Entry 2JGD (X-ray diffraction, 2.60 A resolution); this record covers chains A and B.

Chain A:
Molecule: 2-oxoglutarate dehydrogenase E1 component
Organism: Escherichia coli
Notes: EC 1.2.4.2
Reference sequence: P0AFG3 (ODO1_ECOLI); residue numbers follow UniProt; this construct covers 1-933
Sequence (933 residues; row label = number of the first residue in the row):
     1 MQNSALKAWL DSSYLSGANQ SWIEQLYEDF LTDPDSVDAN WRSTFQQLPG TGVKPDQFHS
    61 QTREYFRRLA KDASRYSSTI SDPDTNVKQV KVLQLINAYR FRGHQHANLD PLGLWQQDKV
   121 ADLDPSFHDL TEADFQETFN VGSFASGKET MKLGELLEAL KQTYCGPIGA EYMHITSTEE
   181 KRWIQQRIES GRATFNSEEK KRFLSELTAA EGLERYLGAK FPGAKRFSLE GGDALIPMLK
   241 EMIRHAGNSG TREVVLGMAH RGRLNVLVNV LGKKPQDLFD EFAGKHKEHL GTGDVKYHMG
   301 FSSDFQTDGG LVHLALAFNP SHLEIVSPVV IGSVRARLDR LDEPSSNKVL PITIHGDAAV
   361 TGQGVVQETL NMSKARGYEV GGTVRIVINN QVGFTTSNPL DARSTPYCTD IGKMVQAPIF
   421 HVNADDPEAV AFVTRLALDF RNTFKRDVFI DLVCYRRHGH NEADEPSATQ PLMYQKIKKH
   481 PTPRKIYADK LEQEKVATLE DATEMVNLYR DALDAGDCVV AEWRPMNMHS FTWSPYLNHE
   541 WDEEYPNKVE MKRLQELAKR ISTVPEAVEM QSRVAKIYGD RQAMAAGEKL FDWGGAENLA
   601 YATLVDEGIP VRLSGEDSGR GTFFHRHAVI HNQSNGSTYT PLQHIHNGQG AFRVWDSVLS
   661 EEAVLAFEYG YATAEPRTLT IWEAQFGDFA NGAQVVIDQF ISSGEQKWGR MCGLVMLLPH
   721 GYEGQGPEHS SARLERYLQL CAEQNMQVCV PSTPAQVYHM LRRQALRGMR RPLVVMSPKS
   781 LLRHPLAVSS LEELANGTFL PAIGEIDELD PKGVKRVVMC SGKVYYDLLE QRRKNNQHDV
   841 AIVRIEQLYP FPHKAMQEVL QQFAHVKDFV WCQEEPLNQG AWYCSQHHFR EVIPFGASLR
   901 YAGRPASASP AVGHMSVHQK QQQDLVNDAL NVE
Disordered / not traced: 1-83, 119-121, 133, 146-148, 191, 224-225, 287-288, 392-406, 459-469
Sequence notes: conflict His-914 (Tyr in P0AFG3)
UniProt features mapped onto this chain:
  - modified residue: Thr-405 (O-AMP-threonine)
  - mutagenesis: His-260 (H260A: Loss of catalytic activity), His-298 (H298A: Loss of catalytic activity), His-313 (H313A: Mild reduction in growth in presence of acetate or glucose as sole source of carbon; when associated with A-337 ...), Arg-337 (R337A: Mild reduction in growth in presence of acetate or glucose as sole source of carbon; when associated with A-313), Ser-404 (S404A: No loss of AMPylation by YdiU), Thr-405 (T405A: Severe reduction in AMPylation by YdiU), Trp-533 (W533A: Mild reduction in growth in presence of acetate or glucose as sole source of carbon; when associated with A-710 ...), Arg-710 (R710A: Mild reduction in growth in presence of acetate or glucose as sole source of carbon; when associated with A-533)
Residues lining bound ligands: adenosine monophosphate (AMP): Ser-302, His-313, Leu-314, Ala-315, Arg-337, Met-526, Ser-530, Phe-531, Trp-533, Leu-537, Thr-673, Gly-709, Arg-710, Met-711
Reported in the primary citation:
  - mutagenesis - H260A, H298A: decreased catalytic activity
  - binding site for adenosine monophosphate: His-313, Arg-337, Trp-533, Arg-710
  - mutagenesis - H313A/R337A, W533A/R710A: unchanged catalytic activity
  - specificity-determining residues: His-260, His-298, Ser-321, His-729 (by similarity / conservation)
  - conformationally variable residues (order/disorder transition): Gln-391 to Tyr-407, His-458 to Pro-471

Chain B:
Molecule: 2-oxoglutarate dehydrogenase E1 component
Organism: Escherichia coli
Notes: EC 1.2.4.2
Reference sequence: P0AFG3 (ODO1_ECOLI); residues 1-933 here = UniProt positions 1-933
Sequence (933 residues; each row starts with the number of its first residue):
     1 MQNSALKAWL DSSYLSGANQ SWIEQLYEDF LTDPDSVDAN WRSTFQQLPG TGVKPDQFHS
    61 QTREYFRRLA KDASRYSSTI SDPDTNVKQV KVLQLINAYR FRGHQHANLD PLGLWQQDKV
   121 ADLDPSFHDL TEADFQETFN VGSFASGKET MKLGELLEAL KQTYCGPIGA EYMHITSTEE
   181 KRWIQQRIES GRATFNSEEK KRFLSELTAA EGLERYLGAK FPGAKRFSLE GGDALIPMLK
   241 EMIRHAGNSG TREVVLGMAH RGRLNVLVNV LGKKPQDLFD EFAGKHKEHL GTGDVKYHMG
   301 FSSDFQTDGG LVHLALAFNP SHLEIVSPVV IGSVRARLDR LDEPSSNKVL PITIHGDAAV
   361 TGQGVVQETL NMSKARGYEV GGTVRIVINN QVGFTTSNPL DARSTPYCTD IGKMVQAPIF
   421 HVNADDPEAV AFVTRLALDF RNTFKRDVFI DLVCYRRHGH NEADEPSATQ PLMYQKIKKH
   481 PTPRKIYADK LEQEKVATLE DATEMVNLYR DALDAGDCVV AEWRPMNMHS FTWSPYLNHE
   541 WDEEYPNKVE MKRLQELAKR ISTVPEAVEM QSRVAKIYAD RQAMAAGEKL FDWGGAENLA
   601 YATLVDEGIP VRLSGEDSGR GTFFHRHAVI HNQSNGSTYT PLQHIHNGQG AFRVWDSVLS
   661 EEAVLAFEYG YATAEPRTLT IWEAQFGDFA NGAQVVIDQF ISSGEQKWGR MCGLVMLLPH
   721 GYEGQGPEHS SARLERYLQL CAEQNMQVCV PSTPAQVYHM LRRQALRGMR RPLVVMSPKS
   781 LLRHPLAVSS LEELANGTFL PAIGEIDELD PKGVKRVVMC SGKVYYDLLE QRRKNNQHDV
   841 AIVRIEQLYP FPHKAMQEVL QQFAHVKDFV WCQEEPLNQG AWYCSQHHFR EVIPFGASLR
   901 YAGRPASASP AVGYMSVHQK QQQDLVNDAL NVE
Disordered / not traced: 1-84, 116-118, 223-225, 287-290, 392-406, 459-473, 658-659
Sequence notes: conflict Ala-579 (Gly in P0AFG3)
UniProt features mapped onto this chain:
  - modified residue: Thr-405 (O-AMP-threonine)
  - mutagenesis: His-260 (H260A: Loss of catalytic activity), His-298 (H298A: Loss of catalytic activity), His-313 (H313A: Mild reduction in growth in presence of acetate or glucose as sole source of carbon; when associated with A-337 ...), Arg-337 (R337A: Mild reduction in growth in presence of acetate or glucose as sole source of carbon; when associated with A-313), Ser-404 (S404A: No loss of AMPylation by YdiU), Thr-405 (T405A: Severe reduction in AMPylation by YdiU), Trp-533 (W533A: Mild reduction in growth in presence of acetate or glucose as sole source of carbon; when associated with A-710 ...), Arg-710 (R710A: Mild reduction in growth in presence of acetate or glucose as sole source of carbon; when associated with A-533)
Residues lining bound ligands: adenosine monophosphate (AMP): Ser-302, His-313, Leu-314, Ala-315, Arg-337, Met-526, Ser-530, Phe-531, Trp-533, Leu-537, Thr-673, Gly-709, Arg-710, Met-711

Interface between chain A and chain B:
Pairs across the interface (135; chain A residue first):
  Asn-86(A) with Val-87(B)
  Val-87(A) with Asn-86(B); Val-87(B)
  Val-90(A) with Val-90(B), hydrophobic
  Gln-94(A) with Gln-94(B)
  His-286(A) with Tyr-914(B)
  His-289(A) with Tyr-914(B)
  Thr-292(A) with Ser-909(B); Val-912(B); Gly-913(B), hydrogen bond (backbone-backbone); Tyr-914(B)
  Gly-293(A) with Gly-913(B); Tyr-914(B)
  Asp-294(A) with Pro-727(B); Gly-913(B)
  His-298(A) with Glu-728(B), salt bridge
  Pro-320(A) with Glu-728(B)
  Ser-321(A) with Phe-689(B); Glu-728(B), hydrogen bond (backbone-side chain); His-729(B)
  His-322(A) with Asp-688(B); Phe-689(B); Asn-691(B); Glu-728(B)
  Val-360(A) with Gln-367(B), hydrogen bond (backbone-side chain)
  Thr-361(A) with Gln-367(B), hydrogen bond (backbone-side chain); Asn-371(B); Met-414(B)
  Gly-362(A) with Glu-368(B); Asn-371(B); Ser-660(B), hydrogen bond (backbone-side chain)
  Gln-363(A) with Gln-367(B), hydrogen bond (backbone-side chain)
  Gly-364(A) with Gly-364(B); Gln-367(B); Glu-368(B), hydrogen bond (backbone-side chain)
  Val-366(A) with Gln-367(B)
  Gln-367(A) with Val-360(B), hydrogen bond (side chain-backbone); Thr-361(B), hydrogen bond (side chain-backbone); Gly-362(B); Gln-363(B), hydrogen bond (side chain-backbone); Gly-364(B); Val-366(B); Gln-367(B), hydrogen bond (backbone-side chain); Ile-411(B)
  Glu-368(A) with Gly-362(B); Gly-364(B)
  Asn-371(A) with Thr-361(B); Gly-362(B)
  Asp-410(A) with Met-414(B)
  Ile-411(A) with Met-414(B), hydrophobic
  Met-414(A) with Thr-361(B); Asp-410(B)
  Leu-659(A) with Leu-323(B), hydrophobic; Ala-358(B); Ala-359(B), hydrophobic; Gly-362(B); Gln-363(B)
  Ser-660(A) with Gly-362(B), hydrogen bond (backbone-backbone); Gln-363(B), hydrogen bond (backbone-side chain)
  Asp-688(A) with His-322(B)
  Phe-689(A) with Ser-321(B); His-322(B)
  Asn-691(A) with His-322(B), hydrogen bond; Gln-694(B); Val-695(B); Asp-698(B), hydrogen bond; Gln-699(B), hydrogen bond
  Gly-692(A) with Val-695(B)
  Gln-694(A) with Asn-691(B); Gln-694(B); Arg-736(B)
  Val-695(A) with Asn-691(B); Gly-692(B)
  Asp-698(A) with Asn-691(B), hydrogen bond; Arg-733(B), salt bridge; Arg-736(B), salt bridge
  Gln-699(A) with Asn-691(B), hydrogen bond; Glu-728(B); Arg-733(B)
  Ser-702(A) with Ala-908(B)
  Ser-703(A) with Ala-908(B)
  Gln-706(A) with Ala-908(B)
  Lys-707(A) with Glu-728(B), salt bridge; Ser-909(B)
  Pro-727(A) with Asp-294(B)
  Glu-728(A) with His-298(B); Pro-320(B); Ser-321(B), hydrogen bond (side chain-backbone); His-322(B); Lys-707(B), salt bridge
  His-729(A) with Ser-321(B), hydrogen bond
  Arg-733(A) with Asp-698(B), salt bridge; Gln-699(B); Leu-740(B)
  Glu-735(A) with Gln-739(B)
  Arg-736(A) with Gln-694(B); Asp-698(B), salt bridge; Arg-736(B); Gln-739(B)
  Gln-739(A) with Glu-735(B); Arg-736(B); Gln-739(B); Asn-878(B), hydrogen bond (backbone-side chain)
  Leu-740(A) with Arg-733(B); Arg-736(B)
  Cys-741(A) with Asn-878(B), hydrogen bond (backbone-side chain)
  Ala-742(A) with Asn-878(B); Ala-906(B), hydrophobic; Ser-907(B); Ala-908(B)
  Glu-743(A) with Ala-906(B); Ser-907(B); Ala-908(B), hydrogen bond (side chain-backbone)
  Asn-745(A) with Ala-908(B)
  Asn-878(A) with Gln-739(B), hydrogen bond (side chain-backbone); Cys-741(B); Ala-742(B)
  Tyr-883(A) with His-887(B), hydrogen bond
  His-887(A) with Tyr-883(B), hydrogen bond
  Ala-906(A) with Glu-743(B)
  Ser-907(A) with Ala-742(B); Glu-743(B)
  Ala-908(A) with Ser-702(B); Ser-703(B); Gln-706(B); Ala-742(B); Glu-743(B), hydrogen bond (backbone-side chain); Asn-745(B)
  Ser-909(A) with Thr-292(B); Lys-707(B)
  Val-912(A) with Thr-292(B)
  Gly-913(A) with Thr-292(B), hydrogen bond (backbone-backbone); Gly-293(B); Asp-294(B)
  His-914(A) with His-286(B)
Also at the interface, not in a pair above, chain A (66 interface residues in all): Lys-91, Val-295, Lys-413, Gln-725, Gln-886
Also at the interface, not in a pair above, chain B (67 interface residues in all): Lys-91, Val-295, Gln-725, Cys-884, Gln-886

Summary:
The interface between chain A and chain B involves 66 residues on one side and 67 on the other, with 28
hydrogen bonds and 7 salt bridges. Among the polar pairs are His-298(A)/Glu-728(B), Asp-698(A)/Arg-733(B) and
Asp-698(A)/Arg-736(B). The paper reports a binding site for adenosine monophosphate at His-313(A), Arg-337(A)
and Trp-533(A) among others; H260A and H298A of chain A reduce catalytic activity; 4 substitutions were tested
in all.
Chain A is 2-oxoglutarate dehydrogenase E1 component and chain B is 2-oxoglutarate dehydrogenase E1 component,
both from Escherichia coli; the structure, E. COLI 2-oxoglutarate dehydrogenase (E1o), was determined by X-ray
diffraction.
